PDB entry 6RDY | electron microscopy, 3.60 A resolution | chains S and Z of the 20 polymer chains in the assembly

# Chain S
Name: ATP synthase gamma chain, mitochondrial
Source organism: Polytomella sp. Pringsheim 198.80
UniProt: Q4LDE7 (Q4LDE7_9CHLO); residue numbers follow UniProt; this construct covers 1-317
Amino-acid sequence (317 residues; each row starts with the number of its first residue):
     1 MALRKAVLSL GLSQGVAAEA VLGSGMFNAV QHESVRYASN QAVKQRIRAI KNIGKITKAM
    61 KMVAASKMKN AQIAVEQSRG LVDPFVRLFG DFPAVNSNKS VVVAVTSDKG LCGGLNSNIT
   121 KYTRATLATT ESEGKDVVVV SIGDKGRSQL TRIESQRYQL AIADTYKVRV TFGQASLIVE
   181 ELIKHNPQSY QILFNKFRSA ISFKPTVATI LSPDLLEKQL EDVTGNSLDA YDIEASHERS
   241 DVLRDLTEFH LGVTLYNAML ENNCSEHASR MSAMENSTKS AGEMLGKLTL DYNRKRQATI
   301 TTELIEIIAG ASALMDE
Disordered / not traced: 1-38, 316-317

# Chain Z
Name: ATP synthase subunit beta
Source organism: Polytomella sp. Pringsheim 198.80
Notes: EC 7.1.2.2
UniProt: A0ZW41 (A0ZW41_9CHLO); numbering as in UniProt (aligned over 1-574)
Amino-acid sequence (574 residues; row label = number of the first residue in the row):
     1 MALRYAAGLA KNVVQRQGAS LNIARAFAAE PAPAIDAGYV SQVIGPVVDV RFDGELPSIL
    61 SSLEVEGHSV RLVLEVAQHM GDNTVRCIAM DSTDGLVRGQ KVVDTGSPIK VPVGRGTLGR
   121 IMNVIGEPVD EQGPIDAADI WSIHREAPEF TEQSTEQEIL VTGIKVVDLL APYQRGGKIG
   181 LFGGAGVGKT VLIMELINNV AKAHGGFSVF AGVGERTREG NDLYREMIES GVIKLGAERG
   241 NSKCTLVYGQ MNEPPGARAR VALTGLTVAE YFRDIEGQDV LLFVDNIFRF TQANSEVSAL
   301 LGRIPSAVGY QPTLATDLGG LQERITTTTK GSITSVQAVY VPADDLTDPA PATTFAHLDA
   361 TTVLSRSIAE LGIYPAVDPL DSTSRMLNPN VIGAEHYNVA RGVQKVLQDY KNLQDIIAIL
   421 GMDELSEEDK LTVARARKIQ RFLSQPFQVA EVFTGTPGKY VDLADTISGF QGVLTGKYDD
   481 LPEMAFYMVG DIKEVKEKAD KMAKDIASRK EADNKKVSEE LKDIPSLDKL VSEIKEVVIE
   541 EDDGLEEDFK AEALSSETVV LNEEGKSVPL PKKN
Disordered / not traced: 1-36
Construct notes: conflict Ala-350 (Gly in A0ZW41), Leu-387 (Arg in A0ZW41)

# How chain S and chain Z interact
Pairs across the interface (17):
  Lys-69(S) / Ile-419(Z)  hydrogen bond (side chain-backbone)
  Asn-293(S) / Asp-345(Z)  hydrogen bond
  Arg-296(S) / Asp-345(Z)  salt bridge
  Arg-296(S) / Asp-348(Z)  salt bridge
  Gln-297(S) / Val-308(Z)
  Gln-297(S) / Asp-345(Z)
  Gln-297(S) / Thr-347(Z)  hydrogen bond
  Gln-297(S) / Asp-348(Z)
  Gln-297(S) / Pro-349(Z)
  Ile-300(S) / Val-308(Z)
  Thr-301(S) / Ala-307(Z)
  Thr-301(S) / Val-308(Z)  hydrogen bond (side chain-backbone)
  Leu-304(S) / Pro-305(Z)  hydrophobic
  Leu-304(S) / Ser-306(Z)
  Leu-304(S) / Val-308(Z)
  Leu-304(S) / Gly-309(Z)
  Ile-308(S) / Pro-305(Z)
Other interface residues (no listed pair), chain S (11 interface residues in all): Lys-61, Met-62, Ala-65
Other interface residues (no listed pair), chain Z (13 interface residues in all): Ile-304, Ala-343, Asp-415

# Summary
11 residues of chain S and 13 residues of chain Z are in contact, with 4 hydrogen bonds and 2 salt bridges.
Polar contacts include Arg-296(S)/Asp-345(Z), Arg-296(S)/Asp-348(Z) and Lys-69(S)/Ile-419(Z).
Chain S is ATP synthase gamma chain, mitochondrial and chain Z is ATP synthase subunit beta, both from
Polytomella sp. Pringsheim 198.80; the structure, Cryo-EM structure of Polytomella F-ATP synthase, Rotary
substate 1F, focussed refinement of F1 head and rotor, was determined by electron microscopy (same publication
as 6RD4, 6RD5, 6RD6, 6RD7, 6RD8, 6RD9 and 46 further entries).
